7SCD - chain A; structure by X-ray diffraction, 2.90 A resolution.

== Chain A ==
Protein: Thioredoxin 1, Heparan sulfate glucosamine 3-O-sulfotransferase 5
From: Escherichia coli
Notes: EC 2.8.2.23
Reference sequence: chimeric construct of P0AA25, Q8IZT8: residues 1-108 from P0AA25 (THIO_ECOLI) positions 1-108 (same numbers); residues 1086-1346 from Q8IZT8 positions 86-346 (UniProt number = residue number - 1000)
Sequence (372 residues; numbered 1 to 1346; 974 numbers in that range are skipped by the numbering (no residue carries them; nothing is unmodelled there); the number before each row is that of its first residue):
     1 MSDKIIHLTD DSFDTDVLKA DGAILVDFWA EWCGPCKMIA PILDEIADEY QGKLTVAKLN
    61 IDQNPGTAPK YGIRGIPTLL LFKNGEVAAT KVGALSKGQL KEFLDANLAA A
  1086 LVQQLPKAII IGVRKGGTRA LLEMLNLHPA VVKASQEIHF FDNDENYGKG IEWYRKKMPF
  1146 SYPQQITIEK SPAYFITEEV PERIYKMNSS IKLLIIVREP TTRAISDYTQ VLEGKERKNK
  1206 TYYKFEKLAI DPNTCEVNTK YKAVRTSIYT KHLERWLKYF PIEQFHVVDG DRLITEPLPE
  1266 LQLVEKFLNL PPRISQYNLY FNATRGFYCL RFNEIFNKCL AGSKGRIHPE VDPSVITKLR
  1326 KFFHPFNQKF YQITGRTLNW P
Not modelled in the structure: 1
Construct notes: linker (109-111); engineered mutation Glu1299 (Ile299 in Q8IZT8)
Curated features (UniProtKB/Swiss-Prot):
  - active site (Nucleophile): Cys33, Cys36
  - site: Asp27 (Deprotonates C-terminal active site Cys), Gly34 (Contributes to redox potential value), Pro35 (Contributes to redox potential value)
  - modified residue: Lys70 (N6-acetyllysine)
  - binding site (3'-phosphoadenylyl sulfate): Lys1100 to Arg1104, Arg1183, Ser1191, Tyr1293, Lys1309 to His1313
  - binding site (substrate): Glu1122 to Asn1128, Lys1155 to Ala1158, Tyr1226, Lys1227
  - glycosylation: Asn1287 (N-linked (GlcNAc...) asparagine)
Disulfides: Cys33-Cys36, Cys1294-Cys1304
Small-molecule neighbours: adenosine-3'-5'-diphosphate (A3P): Val1098, Arg1099, Lys1100, Gly1101, Gly1102, Thr1103, Arg1104, Ala1105, Met1109, Arg1183, Ser1191, Ile1259, Phe1292, Tyr1293, Leu1305, Ser1308, Lys1309, Gly1310, Arg1311, His1313
Reported in the primary citation:
  - conformationally variable residues (loop rearrangement, order/disorder transition): Ala1119 to Phe1125, Phe1297 to Lys1303, Gly1307 to Gly1310
  - binding site for beta-D-glucopyranuronic acid: Lys1200, Ser1308
  - binding site for adenosine-3'-5'-diphosphate: Lys1309, Gly1310
  - mutagenesis - E1108R: decreased catalytic activity on all three 8-mer substrates
  - mutagenesis - A1306H: unchanged catalytic activity on 8-mer-1
  - mutagenesis - A1306H: decreased catalytic activity on 8-mer-3
  - specificity-determining residues: Ala1306
  - specificity-determining residues: Val1196, Gly1199 (proposed by the authors, not directly observed)

== Summary ==
Chain A binds adenosine-3'-5'-diphosphate. From UniProt: active-site residues Cys33 and Cys36, 13 residues
binding 3'-phosphoadenylyl sulfate and 13 substrate-binding residues. The paper reports a binding site for
beta-D-glucopyranuronic acid at Lys1200 and Ser1308; E1108R reduces catalytic activity on all three 8-mer
substrates.
Chain A is Thioredoxin 1, Heparan sulfate glucosamine 3-O-sulfotransferase 5 (Escherichia coli); the
structure, Ternary complex of fixed-arm Trx-3ost5 (I299E) with 8mer-1 octasaccharide substrate and co-factor
product PAP, was determined by X-ray diffraction (same publication as 7SCE).
